PDB entry 5IHY | X-ray diffraction, 2.50 A resolution | chains A and B

# Chain A (and B)
Molecule: Uncharacterized protein
From: Bacillus subtilis
Notes: chain B of this document is another copy of the same molecule, construct and numbering; everything in this record applies to it too
Reference sequence: A0A0D5CVW2 (A0A0D5CVW2_BACIU); residues 1-205 here = UniProt positions 1-205
Amino-acid sequence (211 residues; row label = number of the first residue in the row; numbers below 1 keep their minus sign (Gly-5 is residue -5)):
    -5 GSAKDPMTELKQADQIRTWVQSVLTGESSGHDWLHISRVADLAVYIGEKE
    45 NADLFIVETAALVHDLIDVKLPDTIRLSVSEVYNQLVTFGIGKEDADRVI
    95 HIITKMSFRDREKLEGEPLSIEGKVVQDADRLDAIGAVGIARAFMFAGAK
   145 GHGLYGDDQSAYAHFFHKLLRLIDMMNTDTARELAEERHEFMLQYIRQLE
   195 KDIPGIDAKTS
Not modelled in the structure: -5 to 0, 20-25, 102-111, 205 (chain B: -5 to 1, 19-25, 202-205)
Sequence notes: expression tag (-5 to 0)
Modified / non-standard residues: Mse1, Mse100, Mse139, Mse169, Mse170, Mse186 (selenomethionine; parent Met)
Bound ions: Ni2+ near His29 (its only coordinating residue here)

# Interface between chain A and chain B
Residue-residue contacts (50):
  Leu28(A) - Tyr149(B)
  Arg32(A) - Tyr149(B)  hydrogen bond
  Arg32(A) - Ile197(B)
  Gly130(A) - Asp196(B)
  Ala131(A) - Tyr189(B)  hydrogen bond (backbone-side chain)
  Ala131(A) - Gln192(B)
  Ala131(A) - Leu193(B)
  Ala131(A) - Asp196(B)  hydrogen bond (backbone-side chain)
  Val132(A) - Leu193(B)
  Val132(A) - Asp196(B)  hydrogen bond (backbone-side chain)
  Ala135(A) - Phe138(B)  hydrophobic
  Ala135(A) - Leu148(B)  hydrophobic
  Ala135(A) - Tyr189(B)
  Phe138(A) - Ala135(B)  hydrophobic
  Phe138(A) - Phe138(B)  hydrophobic
  Phe138(A) - Mse139(B)
  Mse139(A) - Phe138(B)
  Mse139(A) - Gly142(B)
  Mse139(A) - His146(B)
  Mse139(A) - Gly147(B)
  Mse139(A) - Leu148(B)
  Gly142(A) - Mse139(B)
  Gly142(A) - Gly142(B)
  Gly142(A) - Ala143(B)
  Ala143(A) - Gly142(B)
  His146(A) - Mse139(B)
  Gly147(A) - Mse139(B)
  Leu148(A) - Ala135(B)  hydrophobic
  Leu148(A) - Mse139(B)
  Tyr149(A) - Leu28(B)
  Tyr149(A) - Arg32(B)  hydrogen bond
  Glu181(A) - Gln192(B)
  Glu181(A) - Lys195(B)  salt bridge
  Arg182(A) - Asp196(B)
  Phe185(A) - Gln188(B)
  Phe185(A) - Tyr189(B)  hydrophobic
  Phe185(A) - Gln192(B)
  Tyr189(A) - Ala131(B)  hydrogen bond (side chain-backbone)
  Tyr189(A) - Ala135(B)
  Tyr189(A) - Phe185(B)  hydrophobic
  Gln192(A) - Ala131(B)
  Gln192(A) - Phe185(B)
  Leu193(A) - Ala131(B)
  Leu193(A) - Val132(B)
  Asp196(A) - Ala131(B)
  Asp196(A) - Val132(B)
  Asp196(A) - Arg182(B)  salt bridge
  Ile197(A) - Arg32(B)
  Ile197(A) - Val132(B)  hydrophobic
  Lys203(A) - Ser31(B)
Other interface residues (no listed pair), chain A (29 interface residues in all): Ile129, Ile134, Arg136, Ala141, Gln188, Lys195
Other interface residues (no listed pair), chain B (27 interface residues in all): Ile134, Arg136, Ala141, Glu181

# Overview
Chain A and chain B form an interface of 29 and 27 residues respectively, with 6 hydrogen bonds and 2 salt
bridges. Polar contacts include Glu181(A)-Lys195(B), Asp196(A)-Arg182(B) and Arg32(A)-Tyr149(B).
Both chains are Uncharacterized protein (Bacillus subtilis). Entry 5IHY (The crystal structure of Bacillus
subtilis SeMet-YpgQ) was determined by X-ray diffraction together with 5DQV and 5DQW from the same study.
